PDB entry 4TY8 | X-ray diffraction, 2.78 A resolution | chain A

[Chain A]
Molecule: Polyprotein
Source organism: Hepatitis C virus
UniProtKB: D0PY27 (D0PY27_9HEPC); numbering as in UniProt (aligned over 1-566)
Sequence (566 residues; numbered 1 to 566; the number before each row is that of its first residue):
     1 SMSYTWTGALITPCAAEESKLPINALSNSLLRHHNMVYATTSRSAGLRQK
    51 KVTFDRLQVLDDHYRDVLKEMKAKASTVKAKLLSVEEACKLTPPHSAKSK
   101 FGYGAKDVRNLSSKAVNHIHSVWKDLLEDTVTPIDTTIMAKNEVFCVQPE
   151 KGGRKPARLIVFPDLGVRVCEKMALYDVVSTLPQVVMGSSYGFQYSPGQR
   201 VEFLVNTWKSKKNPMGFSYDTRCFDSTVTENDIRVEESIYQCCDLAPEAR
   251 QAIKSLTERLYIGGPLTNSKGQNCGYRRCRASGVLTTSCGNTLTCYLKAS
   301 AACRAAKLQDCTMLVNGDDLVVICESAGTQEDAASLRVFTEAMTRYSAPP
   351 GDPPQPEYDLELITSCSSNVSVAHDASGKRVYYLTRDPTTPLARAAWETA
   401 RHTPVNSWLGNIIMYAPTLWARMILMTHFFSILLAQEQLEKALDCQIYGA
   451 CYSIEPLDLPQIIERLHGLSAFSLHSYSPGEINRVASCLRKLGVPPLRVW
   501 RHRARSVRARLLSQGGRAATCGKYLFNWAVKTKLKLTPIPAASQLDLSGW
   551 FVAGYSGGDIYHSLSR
Unresolved in the structure: 23-27, 149-153, 540-547, 563-566
Small-molecule neighbours: 6-methyl-2H-chromen-2-one (3AV): Pro197, Arg200, Cys366, Ser368, Leu384, Met414, Tyr415, Tyr448
From the paper describing this entry:
  - binding site for 6-methyl-2H-chromen-2-one: Cys366, Ser368, Met414
  - mutagenesis - C366A, M414T: decreased binding to fragment 204
  - mutagenesis - M423T: unchanged binding to fragment 204

[Summary]
Chain A binds 6-methyl-2H-chromen-2-one. From the paper: a binding site for 6-methyl-2H-chromen-2-one at
Cys366, Ser368 and Met414; C366A and M414T reduce binding to fragment 204.
Chain A is Polyprotein (Hepatitis C virus); the structure, An Ligand-observed Mass Spectrometry-based Approach
Integrated into the Fragment Based Lead Discovery Pipeline, was determined by X-ray diffraction together with
4TYB, 4TXS, 4TY9 and 4TYA from the same study.
